1J4J - chain A; structure by X-ray diffraction, 2.55 A resolution.

Chain A:
Molecule: Tabtoxin resistance protein
Source organism: Pseudomonas syringae pv. tabaci
Notes: EC 2.3.1.-
UniProt: P16966 (TTR_PSESZ); residues 12-188 here correspond to UniProt positions 1-177 (UniProt number = residue number - 11)
Sequence (177 residues; row label = number of the first residue in the row):
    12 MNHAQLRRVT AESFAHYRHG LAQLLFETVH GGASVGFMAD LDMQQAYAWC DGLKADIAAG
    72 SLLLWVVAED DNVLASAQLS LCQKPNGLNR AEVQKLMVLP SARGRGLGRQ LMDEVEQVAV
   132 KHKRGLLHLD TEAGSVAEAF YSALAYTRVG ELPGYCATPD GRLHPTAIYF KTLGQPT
Disordered / not traced: 12-14, 185-188
Modified / non-standard residues: Mse49, Mse54, Mse108, Mse123 (selenomethionine; parent Met)
Sequence notes: modified residue (49, 54, 108, 123)
Ligand contacts: acetyl coenzyme A (ACO): Thr39, Ala44, Val46, Val104, Gln105, Lys106, Leu107, Mse108, Val109, Arg114, Gly115, Arg116, Gly117, Leu118, Gly119, Arg120, Leu140, Asp141, Thr142, Val147, Ala148, Ala150, Phe151, Tyr152, Ala154
Curated features (UniProtKB/Swiss-Prot):
  - binding site (acetyl-CoA): Glu38, Leu107 to Val109, Gly115 to Arg120, Asp141, Thr142, Tyr152

Summary:
Ligands of chain A: acetyl coenzyme A. UniProt lists 13 acetyl-CoA-binding residues.
Chain A is Tabtoxin resistance protein (Pseudomonas syringae pv. tabaci); the structure, Crystal Structure of
Tabtoxin Resistance Protein (form II) complexed with an Acyl Coenzyme A, was determined by X-ray diffraction
together with 1GHE from the same study.
